8A9Z - chains A and F of the 6 polymer chains in the assembly; structure by X-ray diffraction, 2.29 A resolution.

== Chain A ==
Name: Tubulin alpha-1B chain
From: Bos taurus
Reference sequence: P81947 (TBA1B_BOVIN); residues 1-451 here = UniProt positions 1-451
Chain sequence (451 residues; each row starts with the number of its first residue):
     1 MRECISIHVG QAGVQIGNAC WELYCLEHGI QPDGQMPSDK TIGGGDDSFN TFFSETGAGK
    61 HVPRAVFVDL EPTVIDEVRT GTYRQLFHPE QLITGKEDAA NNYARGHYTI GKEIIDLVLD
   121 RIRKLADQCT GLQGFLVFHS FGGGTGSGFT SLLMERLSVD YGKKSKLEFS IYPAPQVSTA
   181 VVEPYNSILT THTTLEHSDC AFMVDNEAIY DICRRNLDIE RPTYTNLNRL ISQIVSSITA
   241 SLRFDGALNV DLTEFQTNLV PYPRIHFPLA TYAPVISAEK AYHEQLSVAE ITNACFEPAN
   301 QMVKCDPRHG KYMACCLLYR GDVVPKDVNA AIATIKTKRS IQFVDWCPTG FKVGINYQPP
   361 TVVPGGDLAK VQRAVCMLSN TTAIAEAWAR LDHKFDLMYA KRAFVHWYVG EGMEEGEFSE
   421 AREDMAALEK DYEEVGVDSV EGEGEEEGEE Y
Unresolved in the structure: 438-451
Ion coordination: Ca2+: Asp39, Thr41, Gly44, Glu55
Ligand contacts:
  - GTP (guanosine-5'-triphosphate): Gly10, Gln11, Ala12, Gln15, Ile16, Asp69, Asp98, Ala99, Ala100, Asn101, Ser140, Gly142, Gly143, Gly144, Thr145, Gly146, Ile171, Pro173, Val177, Ser178, Thr179, Glu183, Asn206, Tyr224, Leu227, Asn228, Ile231
  - LO9 (7-[(3,5-dimethoxyphenyl)methyl]pyrrolo[3,4-g][1,2]benzoxazole): Ser178, Thr179, Ala180, Val181

== Chain F ==
Name: Tubulin beta-2B chain
From: Gallus gallus
Reference sequence: E1BQ43 (E1BQ43_CHICK); residues 1-378 here = UniProt positions 1-378
Chain sequence (384 residues; row label = number of the first residue in the row):
     1 MYTFVVRDEN SSVYAEVSRL LLATGQWKRL RKDNPRFNLM LGERNRLPFG RLGHEPGLVQ
    61 LVNYYRGADK LCRKASLVKL IKTSPELSES CTWFPESYVI YPTNLKTPVA PAQNGIRHLI
   121 NNTRTDEREV FLAAYNRRRE GREGNVWIAK SSAGAKGEGI LISSEASELL DFIDEQGQVH
   181 VIQKYLEKPL LLEPGHRKFD IRSWVLVDHL YNIYLYREGV LRTSSEPYNS ANFQDKTCHL
   241 TNHCIQKEYS KNYGRYEEGN EMFFEEFNQY LMDALNTTLE NSILLQIKHI IRSCLMCIEP
   301 AISTKHLHYQ SFQLFGFDFM VDEELKVWLI EVNGAPACAQ KLYAELCQGI VDVAISSVFP
   361 LADTGQKTSQ PTSIFIKLHH HHHH
Unresolved in the structure: 103-125, 153-158, 175-178, 229-258, 363-370, 382-384
Sequence notes: expression tag (379-384)
Ligand contacts: AMP-PCP (ACP; phosphomethylphosphonic acid adenylate ester): Lys74, Pro95, Ile148, Lys150, Gln183, Lys184, Tyr185, Leu186, Lys198, Asp200, Arg202, Arg222, Asp318, Met320, Ile330, Glu331, Asn333

== Chain A / chain F interface ==
Pairs across the interface (21; chain A residue first):
  Gln176(A) with Pro56(F)
  Glu207(A) with His54(F), salt bridge
  Glu297(A) with His306(F)
  Pro298(A) with Leu307(F), hydrophobic
  Lys304(A) with His54(F)
  Asp306(A) with Arg66(F)
  Arg308(A) with Pro300(F), hydrogen bond (side chain-backbone); Ala301(F), hydrogen bond (side chain-backbone); Ile302(F); Ser303(F), hydrogen bond (side chain-backbone)
  His309(A) with Arg66(F), hydrogen bond (side chain-backbone); Gly67(F); Ala301(F)
  Lys338(A) with Pro300(F)
  Ser340(A) with Pro300(F); Ala301(F)
  Glu386(A) with Gly50(F); Arg66(F), salt bridge
  Arg390(A) with Gly50(F); His54(F), hydrogen bond
  His393(A) with Arg51(F)
Other interface residues (no listed pair), chain A (16 interface residues in all): Pro175, Ala299, Cys305
Other interface residues (no listed pair), chain F (15 interface residues in all): Gly53, Glu299, His308

== Overview ==
The interface between chain A and chain F involves 16 residues on one side and 15 on the other; the contacts
include 5 hydrogen bonds and 2 salt bridges. Polar pairs include Glu207(A)-His54(F), Glu386(A)-Arg66(F) and
Arg308(A)-Pro300(F). Chain A binds GTP and compound LO9.
Chain A is Tubulin alpha-1B chain (Bos taurus) and chain F is Tubulin beta-2B chain (Gallus gallus); the
structure, Tubulin-[1,2]oxazoloisoindole-2e complex, was determined by X-ray diffraction (same publication as
8A9T).
